PDB entry 1FZI | X-ray diffraction, 3.30 A resolution | chains C and D of the 6 polymer chains in the assembly

Chain C (and D):
Protein: Methane monooxygenase component A, beta chain
Organism: Methylococcus capsulatus
Notes: EC 1.14.13.25; chain D of this document is another copy of the same molecule, construct and numbering; everything in this record applies to it too
Reference sequence: P18798 (MEMB_METCA); residue numbers follow UniProt; this construct covers 1-389
Chain sequence (389 residues; each row starts with the number of its first residue):
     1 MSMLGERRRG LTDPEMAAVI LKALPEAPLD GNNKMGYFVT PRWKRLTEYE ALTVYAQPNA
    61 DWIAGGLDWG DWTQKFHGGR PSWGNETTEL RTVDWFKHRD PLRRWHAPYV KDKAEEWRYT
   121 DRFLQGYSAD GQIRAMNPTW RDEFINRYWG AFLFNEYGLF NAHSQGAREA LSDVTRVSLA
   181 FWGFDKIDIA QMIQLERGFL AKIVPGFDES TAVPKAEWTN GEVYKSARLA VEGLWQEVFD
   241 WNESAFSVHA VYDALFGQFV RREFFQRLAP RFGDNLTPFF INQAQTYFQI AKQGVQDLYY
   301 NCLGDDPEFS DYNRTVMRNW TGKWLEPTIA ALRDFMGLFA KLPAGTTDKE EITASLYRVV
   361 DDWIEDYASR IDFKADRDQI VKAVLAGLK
Not modelled in the structure: 1-5
Sequence notes: conflict Arg370 (Ala in P22869)

Chain C / chain D interface:
Residue-residue contacts - 67 pairs, chain C then chain D:
  Leu11(C) - Thr12(D)
  Thr12(C) - Leu11(D)
  Pro14(C) - Pro14(D)
  Pro14(C) - Ala17(D)  hydrophobic
  Pro14(C) - Ala18(D)
  Pro14(C) - Leu21(D)
  Ala17(C) - Pro14(D)  hydrophobic
  Ala18(C) - Pro14(D)
  Leu21(C) - Pro14(D)
  Lys111(C) - Arg118(D)
  Asp112(C) - Arg118(D)  salt bridge
  Asp112(C) - Arg122(D)  salt bridge
  Glu115(C) - Glu115(D)
  Glu115(C) - Arg118(D)  salt bridge
  Glu115(C) - Arg122(D)  salt bridge
  Glu116(C) - Tyr119(D)
  Glu116(C) - Arg122(D)  salt bridge
  Arg118(C) - Lys111(D)
  Arg118(C) - Asp112(D)  salt bridge
  Arg118(C) - Glu115(D)  salt bridge
  Tyr119(C) - Glu116(D)
  Tyr119(C) - Tyr119(D)  hydrophobic
  Tyr119(C) - Asn282(D)
  Tyr119(C) - Gln283(D)
  Arg122(C) - Asp112(D)  salt bridge
  Arg122(C) - Glu115(D)  salt bridge
  Arg122(C) - Glu116(D)  salt bridge
  Arg122(C) - Thr286(D)
  Phe123(C) - Asn282(D)
  Phe123(C) - Thr286(D)
  Gly126(C) - Gln289(D)
  Ala129(C) - Gln289(D)
  Asp130(C) - Gln258(D)
  Asp130(C) - Arg262(D)  salt bridge
  Asp130(C) - Gln285(D)
  Asp130(C) - Gln289(D)  hydrogen bond
  Gln132(C) - Gln266(D)  hydrogen bond
  Gln132(C) - Gln285(D)
  Arg134(C) - Arg262(D)
  Arg134(C) - Arg358(D)
  Arg134(C) - Asp362(D)  salt bridge
  Gln258(C) - Asp130(D)
  Arg262(C) - Asp130(D)  salt bridge
  Arg262(C) - Gln132(D)
  Arg262(C) - Arg134(D)
  Gln266(C) - Gln132(D)
  Gln266(C) - Asn275(D)  hydrogen bond (backbone-side chain)
  Pro270(C) - Pro270(D)
  Pro270(C) - Asn275(D)
  Asn275(C) - Gln266(D)  hydrogen bond (side chain-backbone)
  Asn275(C) - Pro270(D)
  Asn275(C) - Pro278(D)
  Pro278(C) - Asn275(D)
  Phe279(C) - Asn282(D)
  Asn282(C) - Tyr119(D)
  Asn282(C) - Phe123(D)
  Asn282(C) - Phe279(D)
  Gln283(C) - Tyr119(D)
  Gln285(C) - Asp130(D)
  Gln285(C) - Gln132(D)
  Thr286(C) - Arg122(D)
  Thr286(C) - Phe123(D)
  Gln289(C) - Gly126(D)
  Gln289(C) - Ala129(D)
  Gln289(C) - Asp130(D)  hydrogen bond
  Arg358(C) - Arg134(D)
  Asp362(C) - Arg134(D)  salt bridge
Interface residues without a listed pair, chain C (36 interface residues in all): Ala135, Arg271, Lys292
Interface residues without a listed pair, chain D (35 interface residues in all): Ala135, Arg271

Overview:
36 residues of chain C face 35 of chain D across their interface, with 5 hydrogen bonds and 14 salt bridges.
Among the polar pairs are Asp112(C)-Arg118(D), Asp112(C)-Arg122(D) and Glu115(C)-Arg118(D).
Chain C and chain D are both Methane monooxygenase component A, beta chain (Methylococcus capsulatus); the
structure, Methane monooxygenase hydroxylase, form I pressurized with xenon gas, was determined by X-ray
diffraction, deposited together with 1FZ8, 1FZ9 and 1FZH.
